PDB entry 6C2S | X-ray diffraction, 2.85 A resolution | chains A and V of the 4 polymer chains in the assembly

# Chain A
Name: Transcriptional regulator, MarR family
Organism: Rhodopseudomonas palustris (strain ATCC BAA-98 / CGA009)
UniProt: Q6N8V9 (Q6N8V9_RHOPA); numbering as in UniProt (aligned over 1-183)
Chain sequence (186 residues; numbered -2 to 183; the number before each row is that of its first residue; numbers below 1 keep their minus sign (Ser-2 is residue -2)):
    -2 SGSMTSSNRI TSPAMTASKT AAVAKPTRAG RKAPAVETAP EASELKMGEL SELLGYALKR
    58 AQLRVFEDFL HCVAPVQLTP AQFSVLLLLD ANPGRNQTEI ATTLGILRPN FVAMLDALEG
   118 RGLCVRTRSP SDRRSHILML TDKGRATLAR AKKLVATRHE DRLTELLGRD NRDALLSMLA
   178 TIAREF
Unresolved in the structure: -2 to 39, 182-183
Construct notes: expression tag (-2 to 0)
From the paper describing this entry:
  - binding site for the 23-nt DNA strand: Gln94, Pro106, Asn107, Arg123, Ser128, Arg131, Ser132, His133
  - binding site for the 23-nt DNA strand: Lys56, Arg125, Arg130
  - contacts within the chain: Asp129-Arg131 (salt bridge)
  - mutagenesis - R131A: abolished binding to the 23-nt DNA strand
  - mutagenesis - K56A, Q94A, R125A, R130A: decreased binding to the 23-nt DNA strand
  - mutagenesis - N107A: unchanged binding to the 23-nt DNA strand
  - mutagenesis - T76A (Tm change 10 degC): decreased stability

# Chain V
Molecule: 23-nt DNA strand
Sequence (23 nucleotides; row label = number of the first residue in the row):
     1 TATAGTTATA GAGTATAACA ATA

# Chain A / chain V interface
Contacting residue pairs - 13 pairs, chain A then chain V:
  Leu104(A) - DA15(V)  base contact
  Leu104(A) - DT16(V)  base contact
  Pro106(A) - DT16(V)  base contact
  Pro106(A) - DA17(V)  base contact
  Asn107(A) - DT14(V)  base contact
  Asn107(A) - DA15(V)  hydrogen bond to the base
  Ser128(A) - DA23(V)  phosphate contact
  Asp129(A) - DA23(V)  sugar contact
  Arg130(A) - DT22(V)  sugar contact
  Arg130(A) - DA23(V)  salt bridge to the phosphate
  Arg131(A) - DA21(V)  base contact
  Arg131(A) - DT22(V)  base contact
  Arg131(A) - DA23(V)  sugar contact

# Overview
Chain A and chain V each contribute 7 residues to their interface; the contacts include 1 hydrogen bond and 1
salt bridge. Polar contacts include Asn107(A)-DA15(V) and Arg130(A)-DA23(V). The paper reports a binding site
for the 23-nt DNA strand at Gln94(A), Pro106(A) and Asn107(A) among others; K56A, Q94A and R125A of chain A,
among others, reduce binding to the 23-nt DNA strand; 7 substitutions were tested in all.
Here chain A is Transcriptional regulator, MarR family (Rhodopseudomonas palustris (strain ATCC BAA-98 /
CGA009)) and chain V is a 23-nt DNA strand. Entry 6C2S (Transcriptional repressor, CouR, bound to a 23-mer DNA
duplex) was determined by X-ray diffraction (same publication as 6C28 and 6C9T).
